Entry 8DWX (electron microscopy, 3.27 A resolution); this record covers chains R and T of the 20 polymer chains in the assembly.

[Chain R (and T)]
Protein: Capsid protein
Source organism: Chikungunya virus strain Senegal 37997
Notes: chain T of this document is another copy of the same molecule, construct and numbering; everything in this record applies to it too
Reference sequence: Q5XXP3 (POLS_CHIK3); numbering as in UniProt (aligned over 111-261)
Chain sequence (151 residues; each row starts with the number of its first residue):
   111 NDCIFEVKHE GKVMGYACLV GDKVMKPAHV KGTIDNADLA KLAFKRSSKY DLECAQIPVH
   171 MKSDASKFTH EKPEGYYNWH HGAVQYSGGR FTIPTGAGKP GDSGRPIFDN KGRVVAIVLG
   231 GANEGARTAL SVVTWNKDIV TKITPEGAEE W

[How chain R and chain T interact]
Contacting residue pairs - 4 pairs, chain R then chain T:
  Val169(R) with Glu234(T)
  His170(R) with Glu234(T)
  Lys172(R) with Glu234(T), hydrogen bond (backbone-side chain)
  Ser173(R) with Glu234(T), hydrogen bond (backbone-side chain)
Also at the interface, not in a pair above, chain R (5 interface residues in all): Met171
Also at the interface, not in a pair above, chain T (4 interface residues in all): Gly235, Ala236, Arg237

[In short]
The interface between chain R and chain T involves 5 residues on one side and 4 on the other, with 2 hydrogen
bonds. Among the polar pairs are Lys172(R)-Glu234(T) and Ser173(R)-Glu234(T).
Chain R and chain T are both Capsid protein (Chikungunya virus strain Senegal 37997); the structure,
Chikungunya VLP in complex with neutralizing Fab 506.C01 (asymmetric unit), was determined by electron
microscopy, deposited together with 8DWY.
